Entry 8YNX (X-ray diffraction, 3.25 A resolution); this record covers chains A and B.

# Chain A
Molecule: Cag pathogenicity island protein 3
Source organism: Helicobacter pylori (strain G27)
Reference sequence: B5Z6P5 (B5Z6P5_HELPG); residues 23-232 here = UniProt positions 23-232
Sequence (215 residues; row label = number of the first residue in the row):
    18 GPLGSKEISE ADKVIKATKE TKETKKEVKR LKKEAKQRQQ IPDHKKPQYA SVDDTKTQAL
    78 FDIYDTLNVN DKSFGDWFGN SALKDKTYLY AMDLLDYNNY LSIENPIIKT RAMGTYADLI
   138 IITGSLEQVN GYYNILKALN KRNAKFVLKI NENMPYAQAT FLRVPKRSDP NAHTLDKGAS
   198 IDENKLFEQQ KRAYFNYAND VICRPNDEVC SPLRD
Not modelled in the structure: 18-56, 184-198
Disulfide bonds: Cys220-Cys227
Differences from the reference sequence: expression tag (18-22)

# Chain B
Molecule: Cag pathogenicity island protein T
Source organism: Helicobacter pylori (strain G27)
Reference sequence: B5Z6Q4 (B5Z6Q4_HELPG); residue numbers follow UniProt; this construct covers 54-165
Sequence (119 residues; row label = number of the first residue in the row):
    47 HHHHHHMDKL KDTPFMVQVK LPNYKDYLLD NKQVVLTFKL VHHSKKITLI GDANKILQYK
   107 NYFQANGARS DIDFYLQPTL NQKGVVMIAS NYNDNPNSKE KPQTFDVLQG SQPMLGANT
Not modelled in the structure: 47-51, 140-165
Differences from the reference sequence: expression tag (47-53)

# Interface between chain A and chain B
Residue-residue contacts (164):
  Gln75(A) - Thr59(B)
  Gln75(A) - Pro60(B)
  Ala76(A) - Pro60(B)
  Leu77(A) - Pro60(B)  hydrogen bond (backbone-backbone)
  Leu77(A) - Phe61(B)
  Leu77(A) - Met62(B)  hydrogen bond (backbone-backbone)
  Phe78(A) - Met62(B)
  Asp79(A) - Met62(B)  hydrogen bond (backbone-backbone)
  Asp79(A) - Val63(B)
  Asp79(A) - Gln64(B)  hydrogen bond (backbone-backbone)
  Ile80(A) - Met62(B)  hydrophobic
  Ile80(A) - Gln64(B)  hydrogen bond (backbone-side chain)
  Asp82(A) - Gln64(B)
  Asp82(A) - Val65(B)
  Asp82(A) - Lys66(B)  hydrogen bond (side chain-backbone)
  Val86(A) - Phe84(B)  hydrophobic
  Asn87(A) - Phe84(B)
  Asn87(A) - Tyr108(B)
  Asn87(A) - Arg115(B)  hydrogen bond
  Lys89(A) - His88(B)  hydrogen bond
  Lys89(A) - Ala114(B)
  Lys89(A) - Arg115(B)
  Phe91(A) - Leu56(B)
  Gly92(A) - Leu56(B)
  Asp93(A) - Asp54(B)
  Asp93(A) - Leu56(B)
  Asp93(A) - His88(B)  salt bridge
  Trp94(A) - Leu56(B)
  Trp94(A) - Lys57(B)  hydrogen bond (backbone-side chain)
  Trp94(A) - Thr59(B)
  Trp94(A) - Phe61(B)  hydrophobic
  Phe95(A) - Phe84(B)  hydrophobic
  Phe95(A) - His88(B)  hydrogen bond (backbone-side chain)
  Gly96(A) - His52(B)  hydrogen bond (backbone-side chain)
  Gly96(A) - Asp54(B)
  Gly96(A) - His88(B)
  Gly96(A) - His89(B)
  Asn97(A) - Met53(B)
  Asn97(A) - His89(B)  hydrogen bond (backbone-side chain)
  Leu100(A) - Lys85(B)
  Leu100(A) - Asn137(B)
  Lys101(A) - Lys91(B)
  Lys101(A) - Asn137(B)  hydrogen bond (backbone-side chain)
  Asp102(A) - Lys91(B)  salt bridge
  Asp102(A) - Asn139(B)
  Lys103(A) - Asn137(B)
  Thr104(A) - Asn137(B)
  Thr104(A) - Tyr138(B)
  Thr104(A) - Asn139(B)
  Tyr105(A) - Leu86(B)  hydrogen bond (side chain-backbone)
  Tyr105(A) - His89(B)
  Tyr105(A) - Ser90(B)  hydrogen bond (side chain-backbone)
  Tyr105(A) - Ala135(B)
  Tyr105(A) - Ser136(B)
  Tyr105(A) - Asn137(B)  hydrogen bond (backbone-backbone)
  Leu106(A) - Ile134(B)  hydrophobic
  Leu106(A) - Ala135(B)
  Leu106(A) - Ser136(B)
  Tyr107(A) - Leu82(B)  hydrophobic
  Tyr107(A) - Leu86(B)  hydrophobic
  Tyr107(A) - Met133(B)
  Tyr107(A) - Ile134(B)
  Tyr107(A) - Ala135(B)  hydrogen bond (backbone-backbone)
  Ala108(A) - Met133(B)
  Ala108(A) - Ile134(B)  hydrophobic
  Met109(A) - Gln79(B)
  Met109(A) - Leu82(B)  hydrophobic
  Met109(A) - Thr83(B)
  Met109(A) - Val132(B)
  Met109(A) - Met133(B)  hydrogen bond (backbone-backbone)
  Asp110(A) - Gln79(B)  hydrogen bond (backbone-side chain)
  Asp110(A) - Val131(B)
  Asp110(A) - Val132(B)
  Leu111(A) - Thr83(B)
  Leu111(A) - Leu95(B)  hydrophobic
  Leu111(A) - Tyr105(B)  hydrophobic
  Leu111(A) - Val131(B)  hydrogen bond (backbone-backbone)
  Leu111(A) - Met133(B)  hydrophobic
  Leu112(A) - Asp76(B)
  Leu112(A) - Gln79(B)
  Leu112(A) - Val80(B)  hydrophobic
  Leu112(A) - Tyr105(B)  hydrogen bond (backbone-side chain)
  Asp113(A) - Tyr105(B)
  Tyr114(A) - Gln104(B)
  Tyr114(A) - Tyr105(B)
  Tyr114(A) - Tyr108(B)  hydrophobic
  Asn116(A) - Asp76(B)
  Tyr117(A) - Val80(B)  hydrophobic
  Tyr117(A) - Thr83(B)
  Tyr117(A) - Phe84(B)
  Tyr117(A) - Tyr105(B)
  Tyr117(A) - Tyr108(B)  hydrophobic
  Leu118(A) - Tyr108(B)  hydrophobic
  Ile120(A) - Asp76(B)
  Ile120(A) - Val80(B)  hydrophobic
  Glu121(A) - Tyr108(B)  hydrogen bond
  Pro123(A) - Val65(B)  hydrophobic
  Pro123(A) - Lys66(B)
  Pro123(A) - Pro68(B)
  Ile124(A) - Tyr73(B)  hydrophobic
  Ile124(A) - Asn77(B)
  Ile124(A) - Val80(B)  hydrophobic
  Ile125(A) - His52(B)
  Ile125(A) - Val80(B)  hydrophobic
  Ile125(A) - Val81(B)  hydrophobic
  Ile125(A) - Phe84(B)  hydrophobic
  Lys126(A) - Val65(B)
  Thr127(A) - Val65(B)
  Thr127(A) - Leu67(B)
  Arg128(A) - His52(B)
  Arg128(A) - Asn77(B)
  Arg128(A) - Val81(B)
  Ala129(A) - His52(B)
  Ala129(A) - Lys57(B)
  Met130(A) - Lys57(B)
  Met130(A) - Phe61(B)
  Met130(A) - Val63(B)  hydrophobic
  Tyr133(A) - His52(B)
  Tyr133(A) - Met53(B)
  Tyr133(A) - Lys57(B)
  Glu144(A) - Tyr70(B)
  Glu144(A) - Lys71(B)  salt bridge
  Gln145(A) - Pro68(B)
  Gln145(A) - Asn69(B)  hydrogen bond
  Gln145(A) - Tyr70(B)  hydrogen bond (side chain-backbone)
  Gly148(A) - Tyr70(B)
  Tyr149(A) - Leu67(B)
  Tyr149(A) - Pro68(B)  hydrogen bond (side chain-backbone)
  Tyr149(A) - Asn69(B)
  Tyr149(A) - Tyr70(B)  hydrophobic
  Tyr149(A) - Tyr73(B)
  Ile152(A) - Tyr70(B)
  Ile152(A) - Tyr73(B)  hydrophobic
  Ile152(A) - Leu74(B)  hydrophobic
  Tyr173(A) - Leu67(B)
  Tyr173(A) - Pro68(B)
  Tyr173(A) - Asn69(B)
  Ala174(A) - Leu67(B)  hydrogen bond (backbone-backbone)
  Gln175(A) - Gln64(B)  hydrogen bond
  Gln175(A) - Val65(B)
  Ala176(A) - Gln64(B)
  Ala176(A) - Val65(B)  hydrogen bond (backbone-backbone)
  Ala176(A) - Leu67(B)  hydrophobic
  Thr177(A) - Val63(B)
  Thr177(A) - Gln64(B)  hydrogen bond
  Phe178(A) - Phe61(B)
  Phe178(A) - Met62(B)
  Phe178(A) - Val63(B)  hydrogen bond (backbone-backbone)
  Phe178(A) - Val65(B)  hydrophobic
  Leu179(A) - Phe61(B)
  Leu179(A) - Met62(B)  hydrophobic
  Arg180(A) - Lys57(B)  hydrogen bond (side chain-backbone)
  Arg180(A) - Asp58(B)
  Arg180(A) - Thr59(B)  hydrogen bond (side chain-backbone)
  Arg180(A) - Pro60(B)
  Arg180(A) - Phe61(B)  hydrogen bond (backbone-backbone)
  Pro182(A) - Pro60(B)
  Tyr211(A) - Pro60(B)
  Tyr211(A) - Met62(B)
  Phe212(A) - Met62(B)  hydrophobic
  Val226(A) - Gln64(B)  hydrogen bond (backbone-side chain)
  Val226(A) - Lys66(B)
  Pro229(A) - Gln64(B)
  Leu230(A) - Gln64(B)
Interface residues without a listed pair, chain A (73 interface residues in all): Tyr66, Thr74, Ser98, Thr132, Ala134, Val181, Ala215, Cys227
Interface residues without a listed pair, chain B (52 interface residues in all): Phe109, Ala111

# Summary
The interface between chain A and chain B involves 73 residues on one side and 52 on the other; the contacts
include 34 hydrogen bonds and 3 salt bridges. Polar pairs include Asp93(A)-His88(B), Asp102(A)-Lys91(B) and
Glu144(A)-Lys71(B).
Here chain A is Cag pathogenicity island protein 3 and chain B is Cag pathogenicity island protein T, both
from Helicobacter pylori (strain G27). Entry 8YNX (Crystal structure of Cag3-CagT complex from Helicobacter
pylori) was determined by X-ray diffraction together with 8YO6 from the same study.
